PDB entry 1N6D | X-ray diffraction, 2.80 A resolution | chains A and G of the 12 polymer chains in the assembly

== Chain A ==
Molecule: Tricorn protease
From: Thermoplasma acidophilum
Notes: EC 3.4.21.-
Reference sequence: P96086 (TRI_THEAC); residue numbers follow UniProt; this construct covers 1-1071
Chain sequence (1071 residues; numbered 1 to 1071; the number before each row is that of its first residue):
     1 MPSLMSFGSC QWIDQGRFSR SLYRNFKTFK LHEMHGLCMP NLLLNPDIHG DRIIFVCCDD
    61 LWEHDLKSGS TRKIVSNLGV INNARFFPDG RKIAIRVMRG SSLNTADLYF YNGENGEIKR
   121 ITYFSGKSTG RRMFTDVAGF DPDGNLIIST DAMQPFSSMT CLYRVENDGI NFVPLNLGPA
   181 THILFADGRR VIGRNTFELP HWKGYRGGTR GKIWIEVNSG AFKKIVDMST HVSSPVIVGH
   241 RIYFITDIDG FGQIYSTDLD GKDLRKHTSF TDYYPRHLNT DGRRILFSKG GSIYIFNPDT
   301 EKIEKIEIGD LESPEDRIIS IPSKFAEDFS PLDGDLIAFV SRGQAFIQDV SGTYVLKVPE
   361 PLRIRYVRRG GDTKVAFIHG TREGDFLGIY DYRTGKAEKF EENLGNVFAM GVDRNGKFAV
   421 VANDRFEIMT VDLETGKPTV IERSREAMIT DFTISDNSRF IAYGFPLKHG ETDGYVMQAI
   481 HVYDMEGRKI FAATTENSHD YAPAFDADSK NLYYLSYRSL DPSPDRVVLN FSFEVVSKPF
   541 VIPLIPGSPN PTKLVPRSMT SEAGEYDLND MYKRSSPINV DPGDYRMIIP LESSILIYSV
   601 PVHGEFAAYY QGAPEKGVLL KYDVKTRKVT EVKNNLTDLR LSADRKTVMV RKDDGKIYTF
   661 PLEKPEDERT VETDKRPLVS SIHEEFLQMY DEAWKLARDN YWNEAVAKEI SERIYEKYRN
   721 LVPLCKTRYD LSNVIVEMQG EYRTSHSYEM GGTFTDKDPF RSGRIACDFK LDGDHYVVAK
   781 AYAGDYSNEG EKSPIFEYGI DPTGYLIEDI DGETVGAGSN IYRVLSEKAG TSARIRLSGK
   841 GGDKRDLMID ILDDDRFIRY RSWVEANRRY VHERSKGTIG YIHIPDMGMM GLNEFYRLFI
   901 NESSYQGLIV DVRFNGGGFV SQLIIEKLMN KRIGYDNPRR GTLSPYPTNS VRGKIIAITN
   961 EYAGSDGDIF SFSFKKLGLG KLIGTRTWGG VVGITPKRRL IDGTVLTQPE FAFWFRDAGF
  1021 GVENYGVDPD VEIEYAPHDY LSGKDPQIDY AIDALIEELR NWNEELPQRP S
Not modelled in the structure: 1-38, 1062-1071
Curated features (UniProtKB/Swiss-Prot):
  - region: Arg131, Arg132 (Binds the substrate's C-terminus)
  - active site: His746 (Charge relay system), Ser965 (Nucleophile), Glu1023 (Charge relay system)
  - binding site (substrate): Gly916 to Gly918, Gly993 to Thr995
  - site: Asp936 (Substrate specificity switch), Asp966 (Transition state stabilizer)

== Chain G ==
Molecule: RVRK
Chain sequence (5 residues; each row starts with the number of its first residue):
  1101 RVRKX
Modified / non-standard residues: 0QE (chloromethane) at position 1105

== How chain A and chain G interact ==
Contacting residue pairs (25; chain A residue first):
  Glu605(A) with Arg1101(G), salt bridge
  Tyr609(A) with Arg1103(G), hydrogen bond (backbone-side chain)
  His746(A) with Lys1104(G); 0QE_1105(G)
  Gly917(A) with Lys1104(G)
  Gly918(A) with Val1102(G); Arg1103(G); Lys1104(G), hydrogen bond (backbone-backbone)
  Phe919(A) with Arg1101(G); Val1102(G)
  Ser965(A) with Lys1104(G), hydrogen bond (side chain-backbone); 0QE_1105(G)
  Asp966(A) with Lys1104(G), hydrogen bond (backbone-backbone)
  Ile969(A) with Lys1104(G)
  Gly990(A) with 0QE_1105(G)
  Gly993(A) with Val1102(G); Arg1103(G); Lys1104(G)
  Ile994(A) with Arg1101(G); Val1102(G); Arg1103(G), hydrogen bond (backbone-backbone)
  Thr995(A) with Arg1101(G), hydrogen bond (side chain-backbone); Val1102(G)
  Phe1011(A) with Val1102(G), hydrophobic
  Phe1013(A) with Lys1104(G)
Other interface residues (no listed pair), chain A (18 interface residues in all): Gly916, Gly964, Trp988

== In short ==
Chain A and chain G form an interface of 18 and 5 residues respectively; the contacts include 6 hydrogen bonds
and 1 salt bridge. Polar pairs include Glu605(A)-Arg1101(G), Tyr609(A)-Arg1103(G) and Ser965(A)-Lys1104(G).
UniProt lists 3 active-site residues and 6 substrate-binding residues on chain A.
Here chain A is Tricorn protease (Thermoplasma acidophilum) and chain G is RVRK. Entry 1N6D (Tricorn protease
in complex with tetrapeptide chloromethyl ketone derivative) was determined by X-ray diffraction (same
publication as 1N6E and 1N6F).
